Entry 6SR6 (X-ray diffraction, 2.50 A resolution); this record covers chains A and B.

Chain A:
Protein: Putative heat shock protein
Organism: Chaetomium thermophilum (strain DSM 1495 / CBS 144.50 / IMI 039719)
UniProt: G0RZX9 (G0RZX9_CHATD); residue numbers follow UniProt; this construct covers 2-578
Sequence (589 residues; numbered -10 to 578; the number before each row is that of its first residue; numbers below 1 keep their minus sign (Ser-10 is residue -10)):
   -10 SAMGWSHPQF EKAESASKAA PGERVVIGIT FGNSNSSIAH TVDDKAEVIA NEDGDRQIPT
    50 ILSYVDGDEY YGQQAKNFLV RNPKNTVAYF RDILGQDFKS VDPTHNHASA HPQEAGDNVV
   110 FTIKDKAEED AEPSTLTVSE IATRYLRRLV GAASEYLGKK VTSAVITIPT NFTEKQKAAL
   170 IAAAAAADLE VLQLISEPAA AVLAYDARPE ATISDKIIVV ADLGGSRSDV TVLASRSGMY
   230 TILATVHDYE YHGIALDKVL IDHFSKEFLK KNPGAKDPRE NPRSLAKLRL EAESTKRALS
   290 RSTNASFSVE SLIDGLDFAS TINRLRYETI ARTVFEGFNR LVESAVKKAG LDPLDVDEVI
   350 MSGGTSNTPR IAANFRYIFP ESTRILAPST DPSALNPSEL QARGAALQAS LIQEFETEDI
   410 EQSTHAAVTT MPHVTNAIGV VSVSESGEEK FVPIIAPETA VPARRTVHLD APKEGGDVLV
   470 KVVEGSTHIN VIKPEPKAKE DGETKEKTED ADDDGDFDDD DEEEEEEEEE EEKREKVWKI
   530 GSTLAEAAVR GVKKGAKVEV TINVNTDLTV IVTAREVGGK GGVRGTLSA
Not modelled in the structure: -10 to 8, 435-438, 481-522, 567-570, 578
Differences from the reference sequence: expression tag (-10 to 1)
Residues lining bound ligands: ATP (adenosine-5'-triphosphate): Gly21, Asn22, Ser23, Asn24, Arg80, Leu212, Gly213, Gly214, Ser215, Arg216, Gly242, Ile243, Asp246, Glu282, Lys285, Arg286, Ser289, Gly352, Gly353, Thr354, Asn356, Thr357

Chain B:
Protein: Putative ribosome associated protein
Organism: Chaetomium thermophilum (strain DSM 1495 / CBS 144.50 / IMI 039719)
UniProt: G0RYD6 (G0RYD6_CHATD); numbering as in UniProt (aligned over 1-60)
Sequence (63 residues; each row starts with the number of its first residue; numbers below 1 keep their minus sign (Gly-2 is residue -2)):
    -2 GPAMNATVVS LPLPTLPEGW AAEKDFKAIG KLTQEGSSMR TLEPVGPHFL AHARRVRHKR
    58 TFS
Not modelled in the structure: -2 to 2, 55-60
Differences from the reference sequence: expression tag (-2 to 0)

How chain A and chain B interact:
Residue-residue contacts - 122 pairs, chain A then chain B:
  Gln182(A) - Pro41(B)  hydrogen bond (side chain-backbone)
  Ile184(A) - Val42(B)  hydrophobic
  Ser185(A) - Glu40(B)  hydrogen bond
  Ala188(A) - Glu40(B)
  Ala188(A) - Val42(B)  hydrophobic
  Leu192(A) - Val42(B)  hydrophobic
  Leu192(A) - Gly43(B)
  Ser226(A) - His45(B)
  Gly227(A) - His45(B)
  Met228(A) - Leu39(B)  hydrophobic
  Met228(A) - Phe46(B)  hydrophobic
  Met228(A) - His49(B)
  Tyr229(A) - Leu39(B)
  Tyr229(A) - Glu40(B)  hydrogen bond (backbone-backbone)
  Thr230(A) - Arg37(B)
  Thr230(A) - Thr38(B)
  Thr230(A) - Leu39(B)
  Ile231(A) - Glu40(B)
  Gln397(A) - Pro41(B)  hydrogen bond (side chain-backbone)
  Gln397(A) - Val42(B)
  Gln397(A) - Gly43(B)  hydrogen bond (side chain-backbone)
  Leu400(A) - Gly43(B)
  Leu400(A) - Pro44(B)
  Leu400(A) - Leu47(B)  hydrophobic
  Ile401(A) - Leu47(B)  hydrophobic
  Asp408(A) - Arg54(B)  salt bridge
  Gln411(A) - Arg54(B)
  Ser412(A) - Phe46(B)
  Ser412(A) - Ala50(B)
  Ser412(A) - Arg54(B)  hydrogen bond
  Val417(A) - Phe46(B)  hydrophobic
  Val417(A) - His49(B)  hydrogen bond (backbone-side chain)
  Val417(A) - Ala50(B)  hydrophobic
  Val417(A) - Val53(B)  hydrophobic
  Thr418(A) - Arg37(B)
  Thr418(A) - Thr38(B)
  Thr418(A) - Leu39(B)  hydrogen bond (backbone-backbone)
  Thr418(A) - Phe46(B)
  Thr419(A) - Arg37(B)
  Thr419(A) - Thr38(B)  hydrogen bond
  Met420(A) - Ser35(B)
  Met420(A) - Met36(B)
  Met420(A) - Arg37(B)  hydrogen bond (backbone-backbone)
  Met420(A) - Leu39(B)  hydrophobic
  Met420(A) - His49(B)
  Pro421(A) - Ser35(B)
  Pro421(A) - Met36(B)
  His422(A) - Ser34(B)
  His422(A) - Ser35(B)  hydrogen bond (backbone-backbone)
  His422(A) - Arg37(B)
  Val423(A) - Gly33(B)
  Thr424(A) - Gly33(B)  hydrogen bond (backbone-backbone)
  Thr424(A) - Ser34(B)
  Val429(A) - Leu10(B)  hydrophobic
  Val430(A) - Leu10(B)
  Val430(A) - Pro11(B)
  Ser431(A) - Leu8(B)
  Ser431(A) - Pro9(B)  hydrogen bond (side chain-backbone)
  Val432(A) - Pro9(B)  hydrogen bond (backbone-backbone)
  Val432(A) - Pro11(B)  hydrophobic
  Val441(A) - Leu8(B)  hydrophobic
  Glu447(A) - Ser35(B)
  Glu447(A) - Arg37(B)  salt bridge
  Thr455(A) - Ala3(B)
  Thr455(A) - Thr4(B)  hydrogen bond (backbone-backbone)
  Val456(A) - Thr4(B)
  His457(A) - Thr4(B)  hydrogen bond (backbone-backbone)
  His457(A) - Val5(B)
  His457(A) - Val6(B)  hydrogen bond (backbone-backbone)
  Leu458(A) - Val6(B)  hydrophobic
  Leu458(A) - Leu8(B)
  Leu458(A) - Leu10(B)  hydrophobic
  Asp459(A) - Val6(B)
  Asp459(A) - Ser7(B)
  Asp459(A) - Leu8(B)  hydrogen bond (backbone-backbone)
  Asp459(A) - Pro9(B)
  Asp459(A) - Leu10(B)  hydrogen bond (backbone-backbone)
  Pro461(A) - Leu10(B)
  Asp466(A) - Thr12(B)
  Asp466(A) - Leu13(B)  hydrogen bond (backbone-backbone)
  Val467(A) - Leu10(B)  hydrophobic
  Val467(A) - Pro11(B)
  Val467(A) - Leu13(B)
  Leu468(A) - Leu10(B)
  Leu468(A) - Pro11(B)  hydrogen bond (backbone-backbone)
  Leu468(A) - Leu13(B)  hydrophobic
  Thr532(A) - Ile26(B)
  Thr532(A) - Gly27(B)
  Leu533(A) - Ile26(B)  hydrogen bond (backbone-backbone)
  Leu533(A) - Gly27(B)  hydrogen bond (backbone-backbone)
  Leu533(A) - Lys28(B)
  Ala534(A) - Phe23(B)  hydrophobic
  Ala534(A) - Lys24(B)
  Ala534(A) - Ile26(B)
  Glu535(A) - Trp17(B)  hydrogen bond
  Glu535(A) - Phe23(B)
  Glu535(A) - Lys24(B)  hydrogen bond (backbone-backbone)
  Glu535(A) - Ile26(B)
  Ala536(A) - Asp22(B)
  Ala536(A) - Phe23(B)  hydrophobic
  Ala537(A) - Leu13(B)  hydrophobic
  Ala537(A) - Trp17(B)  hydrophobic
  Ala537(A) - Asp22(B)  hydrogen bond (backbone-backbone)
  Arg539(A) - Leu13(B)
  Arg539(A) - Trp17(B)
  Arg539(A) - Asp22(B)  salt bridge
  Lys546(A) - Val5(B)
  Val547(A) - Leu10(B)  hydrophobic
  Val553(A) - Leu29(B)  hydrophobic
  Leu557(A) - Leu29(B)
  Leu557(A) - Thr30(B)
  Leu557(A) - Gln31(B)
  Val559(A) - Leu29(B)  hydrophobic
  Val561(A) - Phe23(B)  hydrophobic
  Val572(A) - Lys21(B)
  Val572(A) - Asp22(B)
  Gly574(A) - Phe23(B)
  Thr575(A) - Phe23(B)
  Leu576(A) - Phe23(B)  hydrophobic
  Leu576(A) - Ala25(B)  hydrophobic
  Leu576(A) - Gly27(B)
  Ser577(A) - Lys28(B)
Interface residues without a listed pair, chain A (70 interface residues in all): Ile202, Leu232, Phe404, Thr413, Asn425, Ile427, Ser433, Lys439, Ala449, Ala460, Val469, Arg573
Interface residues without a listed pair, chain B (45 interface residues in all): Pro14, Ala18, Glu32

In short:
Chain A and chain B form an interface of 70 and 45 residues respectively; the contacts include 26 hydrogen
bonds and 3 salt bridges. Among the polar pairs are Asp408(A)-Arg54(B), Glu447(A)-Arg37(B) and
Arg539(A)-Asp22(B). Bound to chain A: ATP.
Chain A is Putative heat shock protein and chain B is Putative ribosome associated protein, both from
Chaetomium thermophilum (strain DSM 1495 / CBS 144.50 / IMI 039719); the structure, Crystal structure of the
RAC core with a pseudo substrate bound to Ssz1 SBD, was determined by X-ray diffraction.
